2CLH - chains A and B; structure by X-ray diffraction, 1.70 A resolution.

[Chain A]
Protein: Tryptophan synthase alpha chain
Source organism: Salmonella typhimurium
Notes: EC 4.2.1.20
UniProtKB: P00929 (TRPA_SALTY); residues 1-268 here = UniProt positions 1-268
Amino-acid sequence (268 residues; row label = number of the first residue in the row):
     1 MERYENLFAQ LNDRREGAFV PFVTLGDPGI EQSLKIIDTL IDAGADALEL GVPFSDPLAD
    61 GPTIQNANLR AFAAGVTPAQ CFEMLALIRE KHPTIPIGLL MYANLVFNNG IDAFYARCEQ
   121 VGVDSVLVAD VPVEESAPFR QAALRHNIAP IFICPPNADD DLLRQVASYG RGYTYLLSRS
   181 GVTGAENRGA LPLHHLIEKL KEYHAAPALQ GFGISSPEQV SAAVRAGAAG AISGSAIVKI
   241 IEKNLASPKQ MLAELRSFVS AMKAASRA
Unresolved in the structure: 185-193
Curated features (UniProtKB/Swiss-Prot):
  - active site (Proton acceptor): Glu49, Asp60
Ligand contacts: F19 (2-[(2-naphthylsulfonyl)amino]ethyl dihydrogen phosphate): Phe22, Glu49, Ala59, Asp60, Leu100, Leu127, Ala129, Ile153, Tyr175, Arg179, Thr183, Gly184, Phe212, Gly213, Ile214, Ile232, Ser233, Gly234, Ser235

[Chain B]
Protein: Tryptophan synthase beta chain
Source organism: Salmonella typhimurium
Notes: EC 4.2.1.20
UniProtKB: P0A2K1 (TRPB_SALTY); residues 2-397 here = UniProt positions 2-397
Amino-acid sequence (396 residues; numbered 2 to 397; the number before each row is that of its first residue):
     2 TTLLNPYFGE FGGMYVPQIL MPALNQLEEA FVRAQKDPEF QAQFADLLKN YAGRPTALTK
    62 CQNITAGTRT TLYLKREDLL HGGAHKTNQV LGQALLAKRM GKSEIIAETG AGQHGVASAL
   122 ASALLGLKCR IYMGAKDVER QSPNVFRMRL MGAEVIPVHS GSATLKDACN EALRDWSGSY
   182 ETAHYMLGTA AGPHPYPTIV REFQRMIGEE TKAQILDKEG RLPDAVIACV GGGSNAIGMF
   242 ADFINDTSVG LIGVEPGGHG IETGEHGAPL KHGRVGIYFG MKAPMMQTAD GQIEESYSIS
   302 AGLDFPSVGP QHAYLNSIGR ADYVSITDDE ALEAFKTLCR HEGIIPALES SHALAHALKM
   362 MREQPEKEQL LVVNLSGRGD KDIFTVHDIL KARGEI
Unresolved in the structure: 397
Construct notes: conflict Arg34 (Ser in P0A2K1)
Curated features (UniProtKB/Swiss-Prot):
  - modified residue: Lys87 (N6-(pyridoxal phosphate)lysine)
Covalently attached groups: pyridoxal phosphate (PLP) linked to Lys87
Metal / ion sites: Na+: Gly232, Phe306, Ser308
Ligand contacts: pyridoxal phosphate (PLP): Ala85, His86, Gln114, Thr190, Cys230, Val231, Gly232, Gly233, Gly234, Ser235, Asn236, Gly303, Leu304, Ala348, Glu350, Ser351, Ser377, Gly378

[Chain A / chain B interface]
Pairs across the interface (65; chain A residue first):
  Pro53(A) with Gln293(B), hydrogen bond (backbone-side chain)
  Phe54(A) with Gly292(B); Gln293(B)
  Ser55(A) with Gln293(B), hydrogen bond (backbone-side chain); Ile294(B), hydrogen bond (side chain-backbone)
  Asp56(A) with Lys167(B), salt bridge; Asp168(B); Asn171(B), hydrogen bond; Tyr279(B), hydrogen bond; Ile294(B)
  Pro57(A) with Arg175(B), hydrogen bond (backbone-side chain)
  Leu58(A) with Asn171(B); Leu174(B), hydrophobic; Arg175(B)
  Ala59(A) with Pro18(B), hydrophobic
  Asp60(A) with Arg175(B), hydrogen bond (backbone-side chain)
  Gln65(A) with Ser161(B); Arg175(B)
  Phe72(A) with Gln293(B)
  Thr77(A) with Asp291(B)
  Pro78(A) with Asp291(B)
  Ala103(A) with Ile278(B), hydrophobic
  Asn104(A) with Gly277(B); Ile278(B), hydrogen bond (side chain-backbone); Gln288(B), hydrogen bond; Gly292(B), hydrogen bond (side chain-backbone); Ile294(B)
  Leu105(A) with Asp291(B); Gly292(B)
  Phe107(A) with Val276(B); Gly277(B); Ile278(B), hydrophobic; Lys283(B)
  Asn108(A) with Arg275(B), hydrogen bond; Gln288(B); Ala290(B), hydrogen bond (side chain-backbone); Asp291(B), hydrogen bond (side chain-backbone); Gly292(B), hydrogen bond (side chain-backbone)
  Ala129(A) with Pro18(B)
  Asp130(A) with Tyr16(B); Val17(B), hydrogen bond (backbone-backbone)
  Pro132(A) with Met15(B); Val17(B); Gln19(B); Met22(B), hydrophobic
  Val133(A) with Gln19(B), hydrogen bond (backbone-side chain)
  Glu134(A) with Gln19(B), hydrogen bond; Met22(B)
  Glu135(A) with Tyr8(B), hydrogen bond; Gly14(B); Met15(B), hydrogen bond (side chain-backbone); Tyr16(B)
  Ile153(A) with Gln19(B)
  Pro155(A) with Gln19(B); Ile20(B), hydrophobic
  Asn157(A) with Pro23(B); Tyr181(B), hydrogen bond
  Leu162(A) with Gln19(B)
  Ser180(A) with Ile20(B); Ser178(B); Gly179(B)
  Gly181(A) with Ser178(B), hydrogen bond (backbone-backbone); Gly179(B)
  Val182(A) with Arg175(B); Ser178(B)
Interface residues without a listed pair, chain A (36 interface residues in all): Leu69, Asn109, Val131, Phe139, Pro156, Leu177
Interface residues without a listed pair, chain B (35 interface residues in all): Gly162, Glu172, Met286, Thr289

[In short]
36 residues of chain A and 35 residues of chain B are in contact; the contacts include 21 hydrogen bonds and 1
salt bridge. Polar contacts include Asp56(A)-Lys167(B), Pro53(A)-Gln293(B) and Ser55(A)-Gln293(B). Ligands of
chain A: compound F19. Pyridoxal phosphate is covalently linked to Lys87(B).
Chain A is Tryptophan synthase alpha chain and chain B is Tryptophan synthase beta chain, both from Salmonella
typhimurium; the structure, Tryptophan Synthase in complex with (naphthalene-2'-sulfonyl)-2-amino-
1-ethylphosphate (F19), was determined by X-ray diffraction (same publication as 2CLF, 2CLE, 2CLI and 2CLK).
